4GGF - chains K and L of the 4 polymer chains in the assembly; structure by X-ray diffraction, 1.60 A resolution.

Chain K:
Name: Protein S100-A8
Organism: Homo sapiens
UniProt: P05109 (S10A8_HUMAN); residues 1-93 here = UniProt positions 1-93
Amino-acid sequence (93 residues; each row starts with the number of its first residue):
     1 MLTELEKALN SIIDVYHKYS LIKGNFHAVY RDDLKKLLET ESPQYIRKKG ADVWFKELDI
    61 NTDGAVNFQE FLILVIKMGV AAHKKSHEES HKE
Disordered / not traced: 90-93
Construct notes: conflict Ser42 (Cys in P05109)
Ion coordination: Mn2+ site 1: His17, His27 (shared with His91(L), His95(L), His103(L), His105(L) of chain L); Ca2+: Asp59, Asn61, Asp63, Ala65, Glu70; Mn2+ site 2: His83, His87 (shared with His20(L), Asp30(L) of chain L)

Chain L:
Name: Protein S100-A9
Organism: Homo sapiens
UniProt: P06702 (S10A9_HUMAN); numbering as in UniProt (aligned over 1-114)
Amino-acid sequence (114 residues; numbered 1 to 114; the number before each row is that of its first residue):
     1 MTSKMSQLER NIETIINTFH QYSVKLGHPD TLNQGEFKEL VRKDLQNFLK KENKNEKVIE
    61 HIMEDLDTNA DKQLSFEEFI MLMARLTWAS HEKMHEGDEG PGHHHKPGLG EGTP
Disordered / not traced: 1-3, 113-114
Construct notes: conflict Ser3 (Cys in P06702)
Ion coordination: Mn2+ site 1: His20, Asp30 (shared with His83(K), His87(K) of chain K); Ca2+ site 1: Ser23, Leu26, His28, Thr31, Glu36; Ca2+ site 2: Asp67, Asn69, Asp71, Gln73, Glu78; Mn2+ site 2: His91, His95, His103, His105 (shared with His17(K), His27(K) of chain K)
What the authors report for this chain:
  - mutagenesis - H103N/H104N/H105N: abolished binding to Mn2+

Interface between chain K and chain L:
Residue-residue contacts - 79 pairs, chain K then chain L:
  Met1(K) - Asn47(L)
  Leu2(K) - Asn47(L)
  Leu2(K) - Gly110(L)
  Leu2(K) - Glu111(L)
  Leu2(K) - Gly112(L)
  Thr3(K) - Lys43(L)
  Thr3(K) - Asp44(L)  hydrogen bond (side chain-backbone)
  Thr3(K) - Gln46(L)
  Thr3(K) - Asn47(L)
  Glu4(K) - Thr14(L)
  Leu5(K) - Ile15(L)  hydrophobic
  Leu5(K) - Thr18(L)
  Leu5(K) - Asp44(L)
  Leu5(K) - Leu45(L)  hydrophobic
  Leu5(K) - Met83(L)  hydrophobic
  Glu6(K) - Asp44(L)
  Glu6(K) - Leu45(L)
  Glu6(K) - Gln46(L)  hydrogen bond (side chain-backbone)
  Glu6(K) - Asn47(L)  hydrogen bond
  Glu6(K) - Phe48(L)  hydrogen bond (side chain-backbone)
  Ala8(K) - Asn11(L)
  Ala8(K) - Thr14(L)
  Leu9(K) - Ile15(L)  hydrophobic
  Leu9(K) - Phe48(L)  hydrophobic
  Leu9(K) - Leu86(L)  hydrophobic
  Leu9(K) - Thr87(L)
  Asn10(K) - Phe48(L)
  Asn10(K) - Ser90(L)  hydrogen bond
  Asn10(K) - Met94(L)
  Ser11(K) - Gln7(L)  hydrogen bond
  Ser11(K) - Asn11(L)  hydrogen bond
  Ile12(K) - Leu8(L)  hydrophobic
  Ile12(K) - Asn11(L)
  Ile12(K) - Ile15(L)  hydrophobic
  Ile13(K) - Thr87(L)
  Ile13(K) - Ser90(L)
  Ile13(K) - His91(L)
  Ile13(K) - Met94(L)  hydrophobic
  Ile13(K) - His105(L)
  Asp14(K) - Gln7(L)  hydrogen bond
  Val15(K) - Gln7(L)
  His17(K) - His91(L)  hydrogen bond
  His17(K) - His103(L)  hydrogen bond
  His17(K) - His105(L)  hydrogen bond
  Lys18(K) - Gln7(L)  hydrogen bond
  Leu21(K) - His103(L)
  Phe26(K) - Gly102(L)
  Phe26(K) - His103(L)
  His27(K) - His91(L)  hydrogen bond
  His27(K) - His95(L)  hydrogen bond
  His27(K) - His103(L)  hydrogen bond
  Thr40(K) - Ser6(L)
  Glu41(K) - Ser6(L)  hydrogen bond (backbone-side chain)
  Glu41(K) - Gln7(L)
  Glu41(K) - Leu8(L)  hydrogen bond (side chain-backbone)
  Glu41(K) - Glu9(L)
  Pro43(K) - Glu9(L)
  Phe68(K) - Thr87(L)
  Phe68(K) - Trp88(L)  hydrophobic
  Phe68(K) - His91(L)
  Gln69(K) - Trp88(L)
  Leu72(K) - Ala84(L)
  Leu72(K) - Trp88(L)  hydrophobic
  Ile76(K) - Ile80(L)
  Ile76(K) - Met81(L)  hydrophobic
  Ile76(K) - Ala84(L)  hydrophobic
  Met78(K) - Leu8(L)  hydrophobic
  Met78(K) - Ile12(L)  hydrophobic
  Gly79(K) - Ile12(L)
  Gly79(K) - Phe76(L)
  Gly79(K) - Ile80(L)
  Ala82(K) - Ile16(L)  hydrophobic
  His83(K) - Ile16(L)
  His83(K) - His20(L)  hydrogen bond
  His83(K) - Asp30(L)  salt bridge
  His83(K) - Phe76(L)
  Ser86(K) - His20(L)
  His87(K) - His20(L)  hydrogen bond
  His87(K) - Asp30(L)  salt bridge
Interface residues without a listed pair, chain K (35 interface residues in all): Phe71, Val75, Val80
Interface residues without a listed pair, chain L (39 interface residues in all): Leu40, Glu77, Leu109

Overview:
35 residues of chain K and 39 residues of chain L are in contact, with 19 hydrogen bonds and 2 salt bridges.
Among the polar pairs are His83(K)-Asp30(L), His87(K)-Asp30(L) and Thr3(K)-Asp44(L). His17(K), His27(K),
His91(L), His95(L), His103(L) and His105(L) coordinate Mn2+ site 2. From the paper: H103N/H104N/H105N of chain
L abolish binding to Mn2+.
Chain K is Protein S100-A8 and chain L is Protein S100-A9, both from Homo sapiens; the structure, Crystal
structure of Mn2+ bound calprotectin, was determined by X-ray diffraction.
